8RRH - chains D and E of the 11 polymer chains in the assembly; structure by electron microscopy, 16.30 A resolution (very low resolution: no residue pairs are listed; an interface is given only as per-side residue counts).

# Chain D
Protein: Prohibitin-2
Organism: Homo sapiens
UniProt: Q99623 (PHB2_HUMAN); residues 844-1142 here correspond to UniProt positions 1-299 (UniProt number = residue number - 843)
Amino-acid sequence (299 residues; numbered 844 to 1142; the number before each row is that of its first residue):
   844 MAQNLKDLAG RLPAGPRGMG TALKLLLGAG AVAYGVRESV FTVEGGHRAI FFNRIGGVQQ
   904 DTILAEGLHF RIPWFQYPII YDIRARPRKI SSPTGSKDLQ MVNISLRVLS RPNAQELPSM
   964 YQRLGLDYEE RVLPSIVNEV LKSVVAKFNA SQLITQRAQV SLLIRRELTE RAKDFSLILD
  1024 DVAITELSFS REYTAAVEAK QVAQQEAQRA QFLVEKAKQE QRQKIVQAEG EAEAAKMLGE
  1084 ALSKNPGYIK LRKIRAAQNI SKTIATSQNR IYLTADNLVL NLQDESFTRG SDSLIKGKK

# Chain E
Protein: Prohibitin 1
Organism: Homo sapiens
UniProt: P35232 (PHB1_HUMAN); residues 1143-1414 here correspond to UniProt positions 1-272 (UniProt number = residue number - 1142)
Amino-acid sequence (272 residues; row label = number of the first residue in the row):
  1143 MAAKVFESIG KFGLALAVAG GVVNSALYNV DAGHRAVIFD RFRGVQDIVV GEGTHFLIPW
  1203 VQKPIIFDCR SRPRNVPVIT GSKDLQNVNI TLRILFRPVA SQLPRIFTSI GEDYDERVLP
  1263 SITTEILKSV VARFDAGELI TQRELVSRQV SDDLTERAAT FGLILDDVSL THLTFGKEFT
  1323 EAVEAKQVAQ QEAERARFVV EKAEQQKKAA IISAEGDSKA AELIANSLAT AGDGLIELRK
  1383 LEAAEDIAYQ LSRSRNITYL PAGQSVLLQL PQ

# Interface between chain D and chain E
At this resolution (16 A) residue pairs are not listed: 20 residues of chain D and 15 of chain E lie at the interface.

# Summary
The interface between chain D and chain E involves 20 residues on one side and 15 on the other.
Here chain D is Prohibitin-2 and chain E is Prohibitin 1, both from Homo sapiens. Entry 8RRH (The human
prohibitin complex) was determined by electron microscopy.
